8B9M - chains A and B; structure by X-ray diffraction, 1.75 A resolution.

[Chain A (and B)]
Protein: Cysteine synthase
From: Leishmania infantum
Notes: EC 2.5.1.47; chain B of this document is another copy of the same molecule, construct and numbering; everything in this record applies to it too
UniProt: A4ID39 (A4ID39_LEIIN); residues 20-352 here correspond to UniProt positions 1-333 (UniProt number = residue number - 19)
Chain sequence (352 residues; row label = number of the first residue in the row):
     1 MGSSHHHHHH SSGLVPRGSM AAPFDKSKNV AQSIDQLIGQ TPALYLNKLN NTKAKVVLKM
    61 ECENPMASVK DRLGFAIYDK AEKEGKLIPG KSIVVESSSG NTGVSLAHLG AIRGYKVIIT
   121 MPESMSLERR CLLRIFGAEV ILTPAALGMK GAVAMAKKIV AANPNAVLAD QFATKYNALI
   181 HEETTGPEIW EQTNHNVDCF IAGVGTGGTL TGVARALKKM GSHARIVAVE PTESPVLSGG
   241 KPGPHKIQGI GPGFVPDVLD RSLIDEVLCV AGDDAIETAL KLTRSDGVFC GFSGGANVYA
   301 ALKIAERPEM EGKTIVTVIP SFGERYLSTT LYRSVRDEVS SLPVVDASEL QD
Disordered / not traced: 1-21, 234-259, 352 (chain B: 1-20, 234-258, 352)
Construct notes: initiating methionine (1); expression tag (2-19)

[How chain A and chain B interact]
Pairs across the interface (142):
  P23(A) - K28(B)
  K26(A) - P42(B)
  K26(A) - Q192(B)  hydrogen bond (backbone-side chain)
  S27(A) - E191(B)
  S27(A) - Q192(B)  hydrogen bond (backbone-side chain)
  K28(A) - E191(B)
  K28(A) - Q192(B)
  V30(A) - A43(B)
  V30(A) - L44(B)
  V30(A) - Y45(B)  hydrophobic
  V30(A) - Q192(B)
  A31(A) - A43(B)  hydrogen bond (backbone-backbone)
  A31(A) - L44(B)
  A31(A) - Y45(B)  hydrogen bond (backbone-backbone)
  Q32(A) - Y45(B)
  Q32(A) - N47(B)  hydrogen bond (backbone-side chain)
  S33(A) - L44(B)
  I34(A) - L44(B)
  I34(A) - D286(B)
  I34(A) - G287(B)
  L37(A) - P42(B)  hydrophobic
  Q40(A) - S27(B)
  P42(A) - K26(B)
  P42(A) - L37(B)  hydrophobic
  A43(A) - N29(B)
  A43(A) - V30(B)
  A43(A) - A31(B)  hydrogen bond (backbone-backbone)
  L44(A) - V30(B)
  L44(A) - A31(B)
  L44(A) - S33(B)
  L44(A) - I34(B)
  Y45(A) - V30(B)
  Y45(A) - A31(B)  hydrogen bond (backbone-backbone)
  Y45(A) - Q32(B)
  N47(A) - Q32(B)  hydrogen bond (side chain-backbone)
  E63(A) - E63(B)
  E63(A) - N64(B)
  E63(A) - P65(B)
  N64(A) - E63(B)
  P65(A) - E63(B)
  P65(A) - F322(B)
  M66(A) - F322(B)  hydrophobic
  H108(A) - G287(B)  hydrogen bond (side chain-backbone)
  A111(A) - R284(B)
  I112(A) - D286(B)
  I112(A) - G287(B)
  E123(A) - V344(B)
  L127(A) - R336(B)
  L127(A) - V339(B)
  L127(A) - S340(B)
  R130(A) - V339(B)  hydrogen bond (side chain-backbone)
  C131(A) - V335(B)  hydrophobic
  C131(A) - R336(B)
  C131(A) - V339(B)  hydrophobic
  L132(A) - F289(B)  hydrophobic
  L132(A) - E324(B)
  L132(A) - L327(B)  hydrophobic
  R134(A) - R284(B)  hydrogen bond (backbone-side chain)
  R134(A) - V335(B)
  R134(A) - E338(B)  salt bridge
  R134(A) - V339(B)
  I135(A) - L280(B)
  I135(A) - T283(B)  hydrogen bond (backbone-side chain)
  I135(A) - R284(B)  hydrogen bond (backbone-side chain)
  I135(A) - F289(B)  hydrophobic
  F136(A) - T283(B)
  F136(A) - R284(B)
  G137(A) - R284(B)
  V140(A) - L342(B)
  I141(A) - V345(B)  hydrophobic
  L142(A) - L342(B)  hydrophobic
  L142(A) - P343(B)
  L142(A) - V344(B)
  L142(A) - V345(B)  hydrogen bond (backbone-backbone)
  T143(A) - V344(B)
  P144(A) - V344(B)
  P144(A) - V345(B)
  P144(A) - A347(B)
  P144(A) - L350(B)
  L147(A) - L350(B)  hydrophobic
  G151(A) - L350(B)
  M155(A) - L350(B)  hydrophobic
  K158(A) - E349(B)  hydrogen bond (side chain-backbone)
  E191(A) - K28(B)  salt bridge
  Q192(A) - K26(B)  hydrogen bond (side chain-backbone)
  Q192(A) - S27(B)
  Q192(A) - K28(B)
  Q192(A) - N29(B)
  Q192(A) - V30(B)
  L280(A) - I135(B)
  T283(A) - I135(B)  hydrogen bond (side chain-backbone)
  T283(A) - F136(B)
  R284(A) - A111(B)
  R284(A) - R134(B)  hydrogen bond (side chain-backbone)
  R284(A) - I135(B)  hydrogen bond (side chain-backbone)
  R284(A) - F136(B)
  R284(A) - G137(B)
  S285(A) - I112(B)
  D286(A) - I34(B)
  D286(A) - I112(B)
  G287(A) - I34(B)
  G287(A) - H108(B)  hydrogen bond (backbone-side chain)
  G287(A) - I112(B)
  F289(A) - L132(B)  hydrophobic
  F289(A) - I135(B)  hydrophobic
  F322(A) - P65(B)
  F322(A) - M66(B)  hydrophobic
  E324(A) - L132(B)
  E324(A) - R325(B)  salt bridge
  R325(A) - E324(B)  salt bridge
  L327(A) - E128(B)
  L327(A) - C131(B)  hydrophobic
  L327(A) - I135(B)  hydrophobic
  Y332(A) - I135(B)  hydrophobic
  V335(A) - C131(B)
  V335(A) - R134(B)
  V335(A) - I135(B)
  R336(A) - L127(B)
  R336(A) - C131(B)
  E338(A) - R134(B)  salt bridge
  V339(A) - L127(B)  hydrophobic
  V339(A) - R130(B)  hydrogen bond (backbone-side chain)
  V339(A) - C131(B)  hydrophobic
  V339(A) - R134(B)
  S340(A) - L127(B)
  L342(A) - V140(B)
  L342(A) - L142(B)  hydrophobic
  P343(A) - L142(B)
  V344(A) - E123(B)
  V344(A) - L142(B)
  V344(A) - T143(B)
  V344(A) - P144(B)
  V345(A) - I141(B)  hydrophobic
  V345(A) - L142(B)  hydrogen bond (backbone-backbone)
  V345(A) - P144(B)
  V345(A) - M155(B)  hydrophobic
  A347(A) - P144(B)
  A347(A) - L147(B)  hydrophobic
  E349(A) - K158(B)  salt bridge
  L350(A) - P144(B)
  L350(A) - G151(B)
  L350(A) - M155(B)
Interface residues without a listed pair, chain A (75 interface residues in all): N29, T41, V57, M60, E128, A154, T193, D346
Interface residues without a listed pair, chain B (77 interface residues in all): P23, Q40, T41, V57, M60, A154, S285, V288, S328, Y332, D346, Q351

[Overview]
75 residues of chain A and 77 residues of chain B are in contact; the contacts include 22 hydrogen bonds and 6
salt bridges. Polar pairs include R134(A)-E338(B), E191(A)-K28(B) and E324(A)-R325(B).
Chain A and chain B are both Cysteine synthase (Leishmania infantum); the structure, Cysteine Synthase from
Leishmania Infantum, was determined by X-ray diffraction together with 8B9W and 8B9Y from the same study.
